4PKB - chain A; structure by X-ray diffraction, 2.09 A resolution.

[Chain A]
Molecule: Patatin-17
From: Solanum cardiophyllum
Notes: EC 3.1.1.-
UniProt: Q8LPW4 (PAT17_SOLCD); residues 23-386 here = UniProt positions 23-386
Chain sequence (373 residues; row label = number of the first residue in the row):
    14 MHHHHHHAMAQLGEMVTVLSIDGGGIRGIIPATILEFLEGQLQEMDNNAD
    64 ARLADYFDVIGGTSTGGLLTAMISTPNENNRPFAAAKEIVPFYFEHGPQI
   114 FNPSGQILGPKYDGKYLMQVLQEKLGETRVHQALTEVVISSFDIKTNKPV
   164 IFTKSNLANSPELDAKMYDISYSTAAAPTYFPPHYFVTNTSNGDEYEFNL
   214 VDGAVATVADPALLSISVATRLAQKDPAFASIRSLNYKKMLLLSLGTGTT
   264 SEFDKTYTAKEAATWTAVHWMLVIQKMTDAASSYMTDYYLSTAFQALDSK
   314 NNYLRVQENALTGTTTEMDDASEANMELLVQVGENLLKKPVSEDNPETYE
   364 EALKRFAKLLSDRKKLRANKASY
Not modelled in the structure: 14-24, 382-386
Construct notes: expression tag (14-22)
Swiss-Prot annotation at these positions:
  - motif: Gly36 to Gly41 (GXGXXG), Gly75 to Gly79 (GXSXG), Asp215 to Ala217 (DGA/G)
  - active site: Ser77 (Nucleophile), Asp215 (Proton acceptor)
  - glycosylation: Asn202 (N-linked (GlcNAc...) asparagine)
  - mutagenesis: Ser77 (S77A/D/T/N/C: Loss of esterase activity and impaired insecticidal activity), Asp215 (D215A: Loss of esterase activity and impaired insecticidal activity)
Glycans and other covalent adducts: methyl arachidonyl fluorophosphonate (MAY) linked to Ser77
Small-molecule neighbours: methyl arachidonyl fluorophosphonate (MAY): Gly36, Gly37, Gly38, Thr78, Ala188, Ala190, Phe194, Asp215, Ala217, Asp292, Met331
From the paper describing this entry:
  - binding site for methyl arachidonyl fluorophosphonate: Gly37, Gly38, Ser77, Asp215
  - conformationally variable residues (side-chain flip): Met331

[In short]
Methyl arachidonyl fluorophosphonate is covalently linked to Ser77. From UniProt: active-site residues Ser77
and Asp215 and 2 mutagenesis sites. The paper reports a binding site for methyl arachidonyl fluorophosphonate
at Gly37, Gly38 and Ser77 among others; conformational variability at Met331.
Chain A is Patatin-17 (Solanum cardiophyllum); the structure, Crystal structure of patatin-17 complexed with
methyl arachidonyl fluorophosphonate (mafp), was determined by X-ray diffraction together with 4PK9 and 4PKA
from the same study.
